PDB entry 7CCW | X-ray diffraction, 1.40 A resolution | chain A

Chain A:
Molecule: Death-associated protein kinase 1
Source organism: Homo sapiens
Notes: EC 2.7.11.1
UniProtKB: P53355 (DAPK1_HUMAN); residues 1-285 here = UniProt positions 1-285
Chain sequence (293 residues; numbered 1 to 293; the number before each row is that of its first residue):
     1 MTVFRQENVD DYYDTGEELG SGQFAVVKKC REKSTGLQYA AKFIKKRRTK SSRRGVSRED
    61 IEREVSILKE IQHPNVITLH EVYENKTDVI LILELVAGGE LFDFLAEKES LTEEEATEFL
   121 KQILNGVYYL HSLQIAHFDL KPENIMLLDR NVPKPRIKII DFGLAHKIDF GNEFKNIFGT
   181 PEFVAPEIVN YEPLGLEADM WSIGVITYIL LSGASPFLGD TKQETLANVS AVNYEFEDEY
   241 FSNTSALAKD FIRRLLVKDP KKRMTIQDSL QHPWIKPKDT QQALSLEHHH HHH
Not modelled in the structure: 1, 278-293
Construct notes: expression tag (286-293)
Ligand contacts: resveratrol (STL): Leu19, Gly20, Ser21, Gly22, Val27, Ala40, Ile77, Leu93, Glu94, Leu95, Val96, Glu100, Met146, Ile160
Swiss-Prot annotation at these positions:
  - active site: Asp139 (Proton acceptor)
  - binding site (ATP): Leu19 to Val27, Lys42, Glu94 to Val96, Glu100, Asp161
  - mutagenesis: Lys42 (K42A: Loss of activity, apoptotic function and of autophosphorylation)
Reported in the primary citation:
  - binding site for resveratrol: Glu94, Val96, Glu100
  - binding site for 2-(N-morpholino)-ethanesulfonic acid: Lys42, Asn144
  - catalytic residues: Lys42, Glu64 (citing earlier work)

In short:
Bound to chain A: resveratrol. From UniProt: active-site residue Asp139, 15 ATP-binding residues and one
mutagenesis site. From the paper: catalytic residues Lys42 and Glu64; a binding site for resveratrol at Glu94,
Val96 and Glu100.
Chain A is Death-associated protein kinase 1 (Homo sapiens); the structure, Crystal structure of
death-associated protein kinase 1 in complex with resveratrol and MES, was determined by X-ray diffraction,
deposited together with 7CCU and 7CCV.
